9LRC - chain R; structure by electron microscopy, 2.84 A resolution.

== Chain R ==
Molecule: Histamine H4 receptor, Genome polyprotein
From: Homo sapiens
Notes: EC 3.4.22.29, 3.6.1.15, 3.4.22.28, 2.7.7.48
UniProtKB: chimeric construct of Q9H3N8, B6F2F5: residues 2-390 from Q9H3N8 (HRH4_HUMAN) positions 2-390 (same numbers); residues 412-651 from B6F2F5 positions 2-241 (UniProt number = residue number - 410)
Chain sequence (692 residues; row label = number of the first residue in the row; numbers below 1 keep their minus sign (Met-32 is residue -32)):
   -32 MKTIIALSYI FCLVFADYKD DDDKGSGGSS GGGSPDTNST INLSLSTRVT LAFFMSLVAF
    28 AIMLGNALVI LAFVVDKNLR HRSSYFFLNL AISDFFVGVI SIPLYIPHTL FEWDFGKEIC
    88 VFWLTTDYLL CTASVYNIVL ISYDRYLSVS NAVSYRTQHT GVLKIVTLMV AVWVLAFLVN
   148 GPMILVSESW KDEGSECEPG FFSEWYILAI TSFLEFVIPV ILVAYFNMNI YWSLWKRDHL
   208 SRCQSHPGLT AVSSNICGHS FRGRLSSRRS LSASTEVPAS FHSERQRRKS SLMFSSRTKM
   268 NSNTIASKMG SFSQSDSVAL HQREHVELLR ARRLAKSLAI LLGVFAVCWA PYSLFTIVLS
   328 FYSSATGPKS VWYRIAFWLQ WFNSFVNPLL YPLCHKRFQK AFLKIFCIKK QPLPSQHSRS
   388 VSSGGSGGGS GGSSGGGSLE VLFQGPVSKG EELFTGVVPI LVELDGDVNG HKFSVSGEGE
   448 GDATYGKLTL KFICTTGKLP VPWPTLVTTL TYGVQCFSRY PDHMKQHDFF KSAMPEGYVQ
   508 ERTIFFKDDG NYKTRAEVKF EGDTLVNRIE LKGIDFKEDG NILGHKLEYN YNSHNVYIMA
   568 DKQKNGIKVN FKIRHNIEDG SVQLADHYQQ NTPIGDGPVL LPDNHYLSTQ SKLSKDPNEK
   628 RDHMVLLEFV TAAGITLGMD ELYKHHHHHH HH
Disordered / not traced: -32 to 9, 206-288, 375-659
Disulfide bonds: Cys87-Cys164
Differences from the reference sequence: initiating methionine (-32); expression tag (-31 to 1, 652-659); linker (391-411); conflict Pro413 (Ser3 in B6F2F5), Lys619 (Ala209 in B6F2F5)
Small-molecule neighbours: histamine (HSM): Asp94, Tyr95, Cys98, Trp316, Tyr319, Phe344, Gln347, Trp348
Swiss-Prot annotation at these positions:
  - glycosylation (N-linked (GlcNAc...) asparagine): Asn5, Asn9

== Summary ==
Chain R binds histamine.
Chain R is Histamine H4 receptor, Genome polyprotein (Homo sapiens); the structure, Cryo-EM structure of the
histamine H4 receptor-Gi protein complex (Receptor focused), was determined by electron microscopy (same
publication as 9LRB, 9LRD and 9LRE).
